Entry 7UKO (X-ray diffraction, 2.60 A resolution); this record covers chains H and L of the 4 polymer chains in the assembly.

[Chain H]
Name: 10E5 Fab heavy chain
Source organism: Mus musculus
Notes: antibody fragment or engineered binder
Chain sequence (221 residues; row label = number of the first residue in the row):
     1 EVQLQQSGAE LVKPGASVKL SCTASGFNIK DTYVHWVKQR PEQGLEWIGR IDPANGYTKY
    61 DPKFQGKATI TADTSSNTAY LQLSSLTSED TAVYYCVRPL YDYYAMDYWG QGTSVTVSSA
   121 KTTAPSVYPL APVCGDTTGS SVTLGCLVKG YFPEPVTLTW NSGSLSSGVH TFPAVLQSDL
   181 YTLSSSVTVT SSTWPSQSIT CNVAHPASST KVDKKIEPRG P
Unresolved in the structure: 135-137, 220-221
Disulfides: C22-C96, C146-C201

[Chain L]
Name: 10E5 Fab light chain
Source organism: Mus musculus
Notes: antibody fragment or engineered binder
Chain sequence (214 residues; numbered 1 to 214; the number before each row is that of its first residue):
     1 DILMTQSPSS MSVSLGDTVS ITCHASQGIS SNIGWLQQKP GKSFMGLIYY GTNLVDGVPS
    61 RFSGSGSGAD YSLTISSLDS EDFADYYCVQ YAQLPYTFGG GTKLEIKRAD AAPTVSIFPP
   121 SSEQLTSGGA SVVCFLNNFY PKDINVKWKI DGSERQNGVL NSWTDQDSKD STYSMSSTLT
   181 LTKDEYERHN SYTCEATHKT STSPIVKSFN RNEC
Disulfides: C23-C88, C134-C194

[How chain H and chain L interact]
Disulfides between the chains: C134(H)-C214(L)
Residue-residue contacts - 71 pairs, chain H then chain L:
  H35(H) - Y96(L)
  V37(H) - F98(L)  hydrophobic
  Q39(H) - Q38(L)  hydrogen bond
  Q39(H) - F44(L)
  Q39(H) - Y87(L)
  L45(H) - F44(L)  hydrophobic
  L45(H) - Y87(L)  hydrophobic
  L45(H) - F98(L)  hydrophobic
  W47(H) - P95(L)  hydrophobic
  W47(H) - Y96(L)
  W47(H) - F98(L)
  K59(H) - L94(L)
  D61(H) - P95(L)
  Y95(H) - Q38(L)  hydrogen bond
  Y95(H) - S43(L)
  Y95(H) - F44(L)  hydrophobic
  L100(H) - V55(L)  hydrophobic
  L100(H) - D56(L)
  Y101(H) - Y49(L)
  Y101(H) - D56(L)  hydrogen bond
  D102(H) - Y49(L)
  D102(H) - Y91(L)  hydrogen bond
  Y104(H) - Y91(L)
  Y104(H) - Y96(L)  hydrogen bond (backbone-side chain)
  M106(H) - L36(L)
  M106(H) - Y96(L)  hydrophobic
  D107(H) - G46(L)  hydrogen bond (backbone-backbone)
  D107(H) - Y49(L)
  W109(H) - L36(L)
  W109(H) - F44(L)  hydrophobic
  G110(H) - S43(L)  hydrogen bond (backbone-side chain)
  Q111(H) - S43(L)
  Y128(H) - S121(L)
  Y128(H) - E123(L)
  Y128(H) - Q124(L)
  Y128(H) - S127(L)
  P129(H) - S121(L)
  P129(H) - E123(L)
  L130(H) - F118(L)
  A131(H) - F118(L)
  A131(H) - P119(L)
  V133(H) - P119(L)
  V133(H) - C214(L)  hydrophobic
  C134(H) - C214(L)  disulfide
  T143(H) - F118(L)
  L144(H) - F118(L)  hydrophobic
  K149(H) - S131(L)
  K149(H) - T180(L)
  S167(H) - K169(L)  hydrogen bond
  H170(H) - N137(L)
  H170(H) - N138(L)  hydrogen bond
  H170(H) - S174(L)
  F172(H) - F135(L)  hydrophobic
  F172(H) - N137(L)
  F172(H) - S162(L)
  F172(H) - T164(L)
  F172(H) - S174(L)
  F172(H) - M175(L)
  F172(H) - S176(L)
  P173(H) - S162(L)  hydrogen bond (backbone-side chain)
  P173(H) - W163(L)
  V175(H) - L160(L)  hydrophobic
  V175(H) - N161(L)
  V175(H) - S162(L)
  Q177(H) - L160(L)
  S184(H) - F135(L)
  S184(H) - S176(L)  hydrogen bond
  S186(H) - F135(L)
  S186(H) - N137(L)  hydrogen bond
  R219(H) - P119(L)  hydrogen bond (side chain-backbone)
  R219(H) - P120(L)  hydrogen bond (side chain-backbone)
Interface residues without a listed pair, chain H (45 interface residues in all): E46, R50, K63, A105, P132, G145, L147, T171, S185, K214
Interface residues without a listed pair, chain L (43 interface residues in all): D1, M45, S116, I117, V133, D167, F209

[In short]
45 residues of chain H face 43 of chain L across their interface; the contacts include 1 disulfide bond and 14
hydrogen bonds. Among the polar pairs are Q39(H)-Q38(L), Y95(H)-Q38(L) and Y101(H)-D56(L).
Chain H is 10E5 Fab heavy chain and chain L is 10E5 Fab light chain, both from Mus musculus; the structure,
Integrin alpha IIB beta3 complex with sibrafiban (Mn), was determined by X-ray diffraction, deposited together
with 7L8P, 7TCT, 7TD8, 7THO, 7TMZ, 7TPD and 15 further entries.
